PDB entry 6UT5 | electron microscopy, 2.44 A resolution | chains E and G of the 7 polymer chains in the assembly

== Chain E ==
Protein: GTPase subunit of restriction endonuclease
Source organism: Thermococcus gammatolerans
UniProt: C5A3Z3 (C5A3Z3_THEGJ); numbering as in UniProt (aligned over 1-613)
Sequence (613 residues; numbered 1 to 613; the number before each row is that of its first residue):
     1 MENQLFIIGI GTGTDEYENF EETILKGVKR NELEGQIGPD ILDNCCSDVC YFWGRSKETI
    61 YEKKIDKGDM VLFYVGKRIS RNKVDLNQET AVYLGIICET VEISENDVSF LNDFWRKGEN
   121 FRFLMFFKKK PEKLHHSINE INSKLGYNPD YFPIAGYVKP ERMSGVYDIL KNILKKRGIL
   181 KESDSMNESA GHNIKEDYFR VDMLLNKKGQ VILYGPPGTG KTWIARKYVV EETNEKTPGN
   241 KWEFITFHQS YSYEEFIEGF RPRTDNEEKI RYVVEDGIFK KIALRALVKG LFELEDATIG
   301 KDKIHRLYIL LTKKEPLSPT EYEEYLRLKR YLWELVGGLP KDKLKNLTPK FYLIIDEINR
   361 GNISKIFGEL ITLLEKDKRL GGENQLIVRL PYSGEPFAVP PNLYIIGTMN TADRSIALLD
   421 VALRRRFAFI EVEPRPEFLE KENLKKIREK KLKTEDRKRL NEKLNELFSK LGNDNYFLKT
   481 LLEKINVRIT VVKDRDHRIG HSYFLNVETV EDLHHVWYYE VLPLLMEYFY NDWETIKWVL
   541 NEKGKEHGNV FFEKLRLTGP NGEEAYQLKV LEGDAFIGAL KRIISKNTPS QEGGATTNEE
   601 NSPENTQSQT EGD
Unresolved in the structure: 1-190, 586-613
Metal / ion sites: Mg2+: Thr222 (together with GTP-gamma-S)
Residues lining bound ligands:
  - GTP-gamma-S (GSP; 5'-guanosine-diphosphate-monothiophosphate), molecule 1: Asn193, Pro216, Pro217, Gly218, Thr219, Gly220, Lys221, Thr222, Trp223, Glu357, Asn410, Phe438, Ile447, Lys450, His501, Ser502, Leu505
  - GTP-gamma-S (GSP), molecule 2: Glu375, Asp377, Lys378, Asn384, Ala422, Arg425, Arg426
From the paper describing this entry:
  - self-association interface (contacts with another copy of this molecule); pairs are residue here / residue on that copy: Tyr530-Asp494 (hydrogen bond), Asn531-Asp494 (hydrogen bond)
  - catalytic residues: Glu357, Asn410, Asp413
  - mutagenesis - N410A, D413A: abolished catalytic activity with McrBC 5-methylcytosine restriction system component (chain G)
  - binding site for the ligand GDP: Asn410
  - binding site for GTP-gamma-S: Asn193, Thr219
  - specificity-determining residues: Asn193
  - mutagenesis - R360A, R414A, D420A, R424A, E527A, Y530A: increased catalytic activity
  - mutagenesis - K221A, T222A, D356A, N410A, D413A, R425A, R426A: decreased catalytic activity
  - mutagenesis - W223A, D356A, R425A, R426A: decreased stability
  - mutagenesis - W223A: abolished catalytic activity
  - mutagenesis - E375A, D377A, K378A: unchanged catalytic activity

== Chain G ==
Protein: McrBC 5-methylcytosine restriction system component
Source organism: Thermococcus gammatolerans
UniProt: C5A3Z2 (C5A3Z2_THEGJ); residue numbers follow UniProt; this construct covers 1-458
Sequence (458 residues; row label = number of the first residue in the row):
     1 MPRLTTITLY EHDEKRYRDI AGDKKAIQDA LIKLNKQFKK DFKKLDRSED NSDTEDTIDE
    61 SKGVVEVYAN KIKARHYVGF AAVDNVFLQI LPKVFKPKKE QTQETQEDTW EPILAFIRML
   121 DMAYGLKIKD HDLAYLQGRN LRPNLYEVFI YLFAKSLWSE VQRGYHREYV EVHREEKFLR
   181 GKLLMSRQIR KLPHQLNTFS VEVHELIEDN LLNRIFYASV REALRRTTWG LNRKLLGELM
   241 LAFDGITPIH LRTEHFERVH FTRLNERFRR PFELAKLLFM PASGKGRSRE VSGFFVDMNK
   301 LFERFIERVL VRNLPPEYKL FYQESYPFLK NQNGSSQKPD YVVRKGNTPV VVLDAKYREL
   361 KERIPSSDML RQLYVYSRIW GYKTSHENDS KPPAVIVIPS SSTYNQGLPD KPLEFEFFDE
   421 RKLFIVAYNM DYVKTGAIFK ADKNFRRSLN NIIGKLNT
Unresolved in the structure: 1-4, 99-108, 281-290, 315-354, 361-398, 407-426, 437-438, 454-458
From the paper describing this entry:
  - mutagenesis - R263A: abolished catalytic activity
  - mutagenesis - R263K: decreased catalytic activity on stimulatory effect
  - catalytic residues: Asp340, Asp354, Lys356 (proposed by the authors, not directly observed)

== How chain E and chain G interact ==
Contacting residue pairs - 42 pairs, chain E then chain G:
  Gln249(E) with Tyr169(G), hydrogen bond; Leu206(G)
  Ser252(E) with Gly181(G)
  Glu254(E) with Gly181(G); Lys182(G)
  Phe260(E) with Leu183(G); Met185(G), hydrophobic
  Arg261(E) with Leu179(G); Gly181(G), hydrogen bond (side chain-backbone)
  Pro262(E) with Leu179(G)
  Ile270(E) with Leu196(G), hydrophobic
  Tyr272(E) with Leu183(G), hydrophobic; Met185(G), hydrophobic; Gln188(G), hydrogen bond; Ile189(G), hydrophobic
  Asn362(E) with Tyr169(G)
  Lys365(E) with His204(G)
  Tyr392(E) with Lys182(G), hydrogen bond
  Ala412(E) with Arg163(G)
  Asp413(E) with Arg163(G); Gly164(G)
  Arg414(E) with Arg163(G), hydrogen bond (backbone-backbone); Arg267(G), hydrogen bond (backbone-side chain)
  Ser415(E) with Gly164(G); Tyr165(G); Arg167(G); Arg267(G)
  Leu419(E) with Arg263(G)
  Asp420(E) with Arg263(G), salt bridge
  Lys493(E) with Gln162(G)
  Glu527(E) with Gln162(G), hydrogen bond (backbone-side chain)
  Tyr528(E) with Gln162(G), hydrogen bond (backbone-side chain)
  Tyr530(E) with Trp158(G), hydrophobic; Gln162(G); Glu238(G)
  Asn531(E) with Lys234(G); Glu238(G)
  Glu534(E) with Arg139(G)
  Asn561(E) with Thr228(G); Gly230(G)
  Glu563(E) with Gly230(G)
  Glu564(E) with Lys234(G)
Other interface residues (no listed pair), chain E (29 interface residues in all): Gly361, His497, Asp532
Other interface residues (no listed pair), chain G (28 interface residues in all): Tyr135, Lys155, Phe199, Trp229

== Summary ==
The interface between chain E and chain G involves 29 residues on one side and 28 on the other; the contacts
include 8 hydrogen bonds and 1 salt bridge. Among the polar pairs are Asp420(E)-Arg263(G), Gln249(E)-Tyr169(G)
and Arg261(E)-Gly181(G). The paper reports catalytic residues Glu357(E), Asn410(E) and Asp340(G) among others;
K221A, T222A and D356A of chain E, among others, reduce catalytic activity; 19 substitutions were tested in
all.
Here chain E is GTPase subunit of restriction endonuclease and chain G is McrBC 5-methylcytosine restriction
system component, both from Thermococcus gammatolerans. Entry 6UT5 (Cryo-EM structure of the Thermococcus
gammatolerans McrBC complex) was determined by electron microscopy, deposited together with 6UT3, 6UT4, 6UT6,
6UT7 and 6UT8.
